Entry 5WVI (electron microscopy, 6.30 A resolution (low resolution: residue-level contacts below are approximate; hydrogen-bond / salt-bridge calls are withheld)); this record covers chains i and h of the 47 polymer chains in the assembly.

[Chain i]
Protein: Proteasome subunit beta type-2
From: Saccharomyces cerevisiae (strain ATCC 204508 / S288c)
Notes: EC 3.4.25.1
UniProtKB: P25043 (PSB2_YEAST); residues 1-261 here = UniProt positions 1-261
Chain sequence (261 residues; each row starts with the number of its first residue):
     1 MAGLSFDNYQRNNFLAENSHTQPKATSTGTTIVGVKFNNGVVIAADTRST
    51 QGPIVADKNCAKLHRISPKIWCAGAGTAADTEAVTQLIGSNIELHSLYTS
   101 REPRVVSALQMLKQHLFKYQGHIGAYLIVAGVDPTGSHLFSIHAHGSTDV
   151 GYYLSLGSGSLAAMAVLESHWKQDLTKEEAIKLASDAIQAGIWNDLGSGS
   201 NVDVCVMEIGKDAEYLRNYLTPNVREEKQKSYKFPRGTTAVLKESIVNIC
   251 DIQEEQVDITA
Unresolved in the structure: 1-29, 252-261
Swiss-Prot annotation at these positions:
  - active site: Thr-30 (Nucleophile)

[Chain h]
Protein: Proteasome subunit beta type-3
From: Saccharomyces cerevisiae (strain ATCC 204508 / S288c)
Notes: EC 3.4.25.1
UniProtKB: P25451 (PSB3_YEAST); residues 1-205 here = UniProt positions 1-205
Chain sequence (205 residues; numbered 1 to 205; the number before each row is that of its first residue):
     1 MSDPSSINGGIVVAMTGKDCVAIACDLRLGSQSLGVSNKFEKIFHYGHVF
    51 LGITGLATDVTTLNEMFRYKTNLYKLKEERAIEPETFTQLVSSSLYERRF
   101 GPYFVGPVVAGINSKSGKPFIAGFDLIGCIDEAKDFIVSGTASDQLFGMC
   151 ESLYEPNLEPEDLFETISQALLNAADRDALSGWGAVVYIIKKDEVVKRYL
   201 KMRQD
Unresolved in the structure: 1
Swiss-Prot annotation at these positions:
  - modified residue: Ser-31 (Phosphoserine)
  - cross-link: Lys-70 (Glycyl lysine isopeptide (Lys-Gly) (interchain with G-Cter in ubiquitin))

[Chain i / chain h interface]
Pairs across the interface (61):
  Gln-51(i) / Asp-125(h)
  Gln-51(i) / Ile-127(h)
  Gln-51(i) / Cys-129(h)
  Ile-54(i) / Asp-144(h)
  Ile-54(i) / Phe-147(h)
  Ala-56(i) / Asp-131(h)
  Asp-57(i) / Ile-130(h)
  Asp-57(i) / Asp-131(h)
  Asp-57(i) / Glu-132(h)
  Lys-58(i) / Glu-151(h)
  Asn-59(i) / Glu-132(h)
  Thr-77(i) / Tyr-96(h)
  Thr-77(i) / Ile-127(h)
  Thr-77(i) / Cys-129(h)
  Ala-79(i) / Tyr-96(h)
  Ala-79(i) / Gly-128(h)
  Asp-80(i) / Tyr-96(h)
  Glu-82(i) / Ile-130(h)
  His-115(i) / Arg-99(h)
  Tyr-119(i) / Arg-99(h)
  His-122(i) / Arg-99(h)
  Lys-228(i) / Ser-152(h)
  Lys-228(i) / Tyr-154(h)
  Lys-233(i) / Asp-162(h)
  Phe-234(i) / Leu-153(h)
  Phe-234(i) / Glu-165(h)
  Phe-234(i) / Thr-166(h)
  Phe-234(i) / Gln-169(h)
  Pro-235(i) / Glu-165(h)
  Arg-236(i) / Glu-159(h)
  Arg-236(i) / Glu-161(h)
  Arg-236(i) / Asp-162(h)
  Arg-236(i) / Glu-165(h)
  Gly-237(i) / Glu-165(h)
  Thr-238(i) / Glu-165(h)
  Thr-239(i) / Phe-164(h)
  Thr-239(i) / Glu-165(h)
  Thr-239(i) / Ser-168(h)
  Thr-239(i) / Leu-200(h)
  Ala-240(i) / Tyr-199(h)
  Ala-240(i) / Leu-200(h)
  Ala-240(i) / Lys-201(h)
  Val-241(i) / Arg-198(h)
  Val-241(i) / Tyr-199(h)
  Leu-242(i) / Tyr-199(h)
  Lys-243(i) / Lys-197(h)
  Lys-243(i) / Tyr-199(h)
  Glu-244(i) / Val-196(h)
  Glu-244(i) / Lys-197(h)
  Ser-245(i) / Val-195(h)
  Ser-245(i) / Val-196(h)
  Ser-245(i) / Lys-197(h)
  Ile-246(i) / Glu-194(h)
  Ile-246(i) / Val-195(h)
  Ile-246(i) / Val-196(h)
  Val-247(i) / His-45(h)
  Val-247(i) / Val-195(h)
  Asn-248(i) / His-45(h)
  Ile-249(i) / His-45(h)
  Ile-249(i) / Gly-47(h)
  Ile-249(i) / Asp-193(h)
Also at the interface, not in a pair above, chain i (37 interface residues in all): Ser-49, Val-55, Ala-83, Ile-123, Arg-225, Tyr-232
Also at the interface, not in a pair above, chain h (36 interface residues in all): Gln-89, Ser-92

[In short]
The interface between chain i and chain h involves 37 residues on one side and 36 on the other. From UniProt:
active-site residue Thr-30(i) on chain i.
Chain i is Proteasome subunit beta type-2 and chain h is Proteasome subunit beta type-3, both from
Saccharomyces cerevisiae (strain ATCC 204508 / S288c); the structure, The resting state of yeast proteasome,
was determined by electron microscopy (same publication as 5WVK).
